PDB entry 8RCF | electron microscopy, 3.40 A resolution | chains E and I of the 10 polymer chains in the assembly

Chain E:
Molecule: DNA repair protein RAD51 homolog 1
Organism: Homo sapiens
Reference sequence: Q06609 (RAD51_HUMAN); residue numbers follow UniProt; this construct covers 1-339
Sequence (339 residues; each row starts with the number of its first residue):
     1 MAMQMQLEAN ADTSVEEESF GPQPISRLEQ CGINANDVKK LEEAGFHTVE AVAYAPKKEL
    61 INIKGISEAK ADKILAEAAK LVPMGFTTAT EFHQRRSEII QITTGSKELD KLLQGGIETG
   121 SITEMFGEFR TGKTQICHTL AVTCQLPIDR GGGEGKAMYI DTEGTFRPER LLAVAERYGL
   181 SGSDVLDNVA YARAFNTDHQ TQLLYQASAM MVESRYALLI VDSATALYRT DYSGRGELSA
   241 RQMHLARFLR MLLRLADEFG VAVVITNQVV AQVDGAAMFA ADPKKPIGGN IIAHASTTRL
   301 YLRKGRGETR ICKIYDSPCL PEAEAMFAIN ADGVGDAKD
Not modelled in the structure: 1-20, 275-282

Chain I:
Molecule: 23-nt DNA strand
Sequence (23 nucleotides; each row starts with the number of its first residue):
     1 TGXTGXTGXT GXTGXTGXTG XTG
Modified residues: 3DR (1',2'-dideoxyribofuranose-5'-phosphate) at position 3, 3DR (1',2'-dideoxyribofuranose-5'-phosphate) at position 6, 3DR (1',2'-dideoxyribofuranose-5'-phosphate) at position 9, 3DR (1',2'-dideoxyribofuranose-5'-phosphate) at position 12, 3DR (1',2'-dideoxyribofuranose-5'-phosphate) at position 15, 3DR (1',2'-dideoxyribofuranose-5'-phosphate) at position 18, 3DR (1',2'-dideoxyribofuranose-5'-phosphate) at position 21

Chain E / chain I interface:
Contacting residue pairs (22):
  Arg229(E) - 3DR_12(I)  salt bridge to the phosphate
  Leu238(E) - 3DR_9(I)  sugar contact
  Leu238(E) - DT10(I)  sugar contact
  Ser239(E) - DG8(I)  base contact
  Ser239(E) - 3DR_9(I)  sugar contact
  Arg241(E) - DT10(I)  hydrogen bond to the phosphate
  Arg241(E) - DG11(I)  salt bridge to the phosphate
  Gln242(E) - 3DR_9(I)  hydrogen bond to the phosphate
  Gln242(E) - DT10(I)  hydrogen bond to the phosphate
  Met243(E) - 3DR_9(I)  phosphate contact
  Val270(E) - 3DR_12(I)  sugar contact
  Val270(E) - DT13(I)  phosphate contact
  Ala271(E) - DT13(I)  hydrogen bond to the phosphate
  Gln272(E) - DT13(I)  base contact
  Val273(E) - DT13(I)  base contact
  Ile287(E) - DG11(I)  phosphate contact
  Gly288(E) - DT10(I)  phosphate contact
  Gly288(E) - DG11(I)  hydrogen bond to the phosphate
  Gly289(E) - DT10(I)  phosphate contact
  Gly289(E) - DG11(I)  phosphate contact
  Asn290(E) - DT10(I)  hydrogen bond to the phosphate
  Ile291(E) - DT10(I)  phosphate contact
Other interface residues (no listed pair), chain E (16 interface residues in all): Pro286

Summary:
The interface between chain E and chain I involves 16 residues on one side and 6 on the other; the contacts
include 6 hydrogen bonds and 2 salt bridges. Polar contacts include Arg241(E)-DT10(I), Gln242(E)-3DR_9(I) and
Gln242(E)-DT10(I).
Chain E is DNA repair protein RAD51 homolog 1 (Homo sapiens) and chain I is a 23-nt DNA strand; the structure,
RAD51 nucleoprotein filament on double-stranded abasic DNA, was determined by electron microscopy, deposited
together with 8RCD.
